PDB entry 4NO3 | X-ray diffraction, 1.70 A resolution | chains A and C of the 3 polymer chains in the assembly

# Chain A
Protein: HLA class I histocompatibility antigen, A-2 alpha chain
Source organism: Homo sapiens
Notes: fragment: extracellular domain
UniProtKB: P01892 (1A02_HUMAN); residues 1-274 here correspond to UniProt positions 25-298 (UniProt number = residue number + 24)
Sequence (274 residues; numbered 1 to 274; the number before each row is that of its first residue):
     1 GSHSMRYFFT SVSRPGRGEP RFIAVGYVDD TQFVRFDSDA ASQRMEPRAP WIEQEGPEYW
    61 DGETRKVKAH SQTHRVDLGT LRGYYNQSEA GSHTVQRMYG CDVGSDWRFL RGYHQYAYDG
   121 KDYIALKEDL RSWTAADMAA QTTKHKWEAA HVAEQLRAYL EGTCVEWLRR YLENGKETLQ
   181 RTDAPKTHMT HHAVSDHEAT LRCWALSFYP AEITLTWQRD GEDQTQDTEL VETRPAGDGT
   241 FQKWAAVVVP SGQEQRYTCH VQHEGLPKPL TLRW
Cystine bridges: Cys101-Cys164, Cys203-Cys259

# Chain C
Protein: AMP deaminase 2
Notes: fragment: peptide
UniProtKB: Q01433 (AMPD2_HUMAN); residues 1-9 here correspond to UniProt positions 165-173 (UniProt number = residue number + 164)
Sequence (9 residues; each row starts with the number of its first residue):
     1 RQISQDVKL
Modified positions: Ser4 (phosphoserine; SEP)
From the paper describing this entry:
  - post-translational modification sites: Ser4

# Interface between chain A and chain C
Pairs across the interface (41):
  Met5(A) with Arg1(C)
  Tyr7(A) with Arg1(C), hydrogen bond (side chain-backbone); Gln2(C)
  Met45(A) with Gln2(C)
  Glu63(A) with Arg1(C); Gln2(C), hydrogen bond (side chain-backbone)
  Arg65(A) with Ser4(C)
  Lys66(A) with Arg1(C); Gln2(C), hydrogen bond (side chain-backbone); Ile3(C); Ser4(C)
  Val67(A) with Gln2(C)
  Thr73(A) with Asp6(C), hydrogen bond; Val7(C); Lys8(C)
  Val76(A) with Lys8(C)
  Asp77(A) with Lys8(C); Leu9(C), hydrogen bond (side chain-backbone)
  Thr80(A) with Leu9(C)
  Leu81(A) with Leu9(C), hydrophobic
  Tyr84(A) with Leu9(C), hydrogen bond (side chain-backbone)
  Arg97(A) with Val7(C)
  Tyr99(A) with Gln2(C); Ile3(C), hydrogen bond (side chain-backbone)
  Tyr116(A) with Val7(C); Leu9(C), hydrophobic
  Thr143(A) with Leu9(C), hydrogen bond (side chain-backbone)
  Lys146(A) with Lys8(C); Leu9(C), hydrogen bond (side chain-backbone)
  Trp147(A) with Val7(C), hydrophobic; Lys8(C), hydrogen bond (side chain-backbone); Leu9(C), hydrophobic
  Gln155(A) with Gln5(C), hydrogen bond
  Leu156(A) with Ile3(C), hydrophobic; Gln5(C)
  Tyr159(A) with Arg1(C), hydrogen bond (side chain-backbone); Gln2(C); Ile3(C)
  Thr163(A) with Arg1(C)
  Trp167(A) with Arg1(C)
  Tyr171(A) with Arg1(C), hydrogen bond (side chain-backbone)
Interface residues without a listed pair, chain A (32 interface residues in all): Phe9, Tyr59, Ala69, His114, Tyr123, Ile124, Val152
From the paper, about this interface:
  - specific contacts: Lys66(A)-Gln2(C) (hydrogen bond)

# Summary
32 residues of chain A and 9 residues of chain C are in contact; the contacts include 13 hydrogen bonds. Among
the polar pairs are Tyr7(A)-Arg1(C), Glu63(A)-Gln2(C) and Lys66(A)-Gln2(C). The paper describes a hydrogen
bond between Lys66(A) and Gln2(C). From the paper: a modification site at Ser4(C).
Chain A is HLA class I histocompatibility antigen, A-2 alpha chain (Homo sapiens) and chain C is AMP deaminase
2; the structure, Crystal structure of AMPD2 phosphopeptide bound to HLA-A2, was determined by X-ray
diffraction, deposited together with 4NO5, 4NNX, 4NNY, 4NO0 and 4NO2.
